PDB entry 6Q8M | X-ray diffraction, 1.42 A resolution | chain A

Chain A:
Protein: Beta-xylanase
Source organism: Aspergillus aculeatus ATCC 16872
Notes: EC 3.2.1.8
UniProt: A0A1L9WG58 (A0A1L9WG58_ASPAC); residues 1-406 here = UniProt positions 1-406
Sequence (406 residues; each row starts with the number of its first residue):
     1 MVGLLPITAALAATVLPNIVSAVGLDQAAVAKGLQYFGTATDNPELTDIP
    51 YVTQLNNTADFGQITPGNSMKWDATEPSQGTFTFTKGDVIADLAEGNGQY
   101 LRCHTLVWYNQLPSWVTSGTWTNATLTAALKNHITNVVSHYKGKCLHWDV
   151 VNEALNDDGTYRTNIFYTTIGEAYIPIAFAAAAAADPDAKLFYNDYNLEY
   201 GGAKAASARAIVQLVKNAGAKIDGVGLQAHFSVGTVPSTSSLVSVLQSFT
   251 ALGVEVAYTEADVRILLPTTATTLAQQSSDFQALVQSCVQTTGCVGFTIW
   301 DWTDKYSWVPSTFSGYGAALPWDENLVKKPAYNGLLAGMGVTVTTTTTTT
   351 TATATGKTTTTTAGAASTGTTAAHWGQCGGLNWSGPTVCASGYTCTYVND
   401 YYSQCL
Unresolved in the structure: 1-22, 344-406
Differences from the reference sequence: conflict K86 (Asn in A0A1L9WG58), V243 (Ile in A0A1L9WG58)
Disulfides: C103-C145, C288-C294
Glycans and other covalent adducts: N-acetylglucosamine (NAG) linked to N56, N123
Ion coordination: K+ site 1: E45, Y306 (together with 1,2-ethanediol); K+ site 2: C288, T291, C294

Overview:
N-acetylglucosamine is covalently linked to N56 and N123. The K+ site 1 is built by E45 and Y306. C288, T291
and C294 coordinate K+ site 2.
Chain A is Beta-xylanase (Aspergillus aculeatus ATCC 16872); the structure, GH10 endo-xylanase, was determined
by X-ray diffraction together with 6Q7I, 6Q7J and 6QE8 from the same study.
